Entry 5LK8 (electron microscopy, 3.42 A resolution); this record covers chains B and C of the 3 polymer chains in the assembly.

Chain B:
Molecule: VP2
Organism: Slow bee paralysis virus
Reference sequence: A7LM73 (A7LM73_9VIRU); residues 1-261 here correspond to UniProt positions 177-437 (UniProt number = residue number + 176)
Amino-acid sequence (261 residues; numbered 1 to 261; the number before each row is that of its first residue):
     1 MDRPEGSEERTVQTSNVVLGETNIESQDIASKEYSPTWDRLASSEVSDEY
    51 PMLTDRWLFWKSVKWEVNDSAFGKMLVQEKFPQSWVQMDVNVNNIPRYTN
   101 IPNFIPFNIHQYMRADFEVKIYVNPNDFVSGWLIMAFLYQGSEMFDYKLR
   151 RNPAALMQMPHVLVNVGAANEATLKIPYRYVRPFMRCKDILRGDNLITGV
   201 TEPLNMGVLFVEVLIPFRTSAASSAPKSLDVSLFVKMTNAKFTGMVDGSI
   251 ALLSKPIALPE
Not modelled in the structure: 1-35, 191-200, 261

Chain C:
Molecule: VP3
Organism: Slow bee paralysis virus
Reference sequence: A7LM73 (A7LM73_9VIRU); residues 1-430 here correspond to UniProt positions 459-888 (UniProt number = residue number + 458)
Amino-acid sequence (430 residues; row label = number of the first residue in the row):
     1 DNPPDPTPAKFFVPIPSHSWAHGTNTSEPTNTLRLDGGVVGVGRSDDIGT
    51 SDTAISGIIGVYGLLKPFDWNANDTGRNVGGHLLWSMPVHPQVDKDQVIQ
   101 VMTQSKLTQYYLPPISVVSSLYAYTRGSIKYKFLFGNNPRHNARLLVAYI
   151 PGISSDNRLTLERARNSAHVVFSLNEVSEFVFTVPYITDTMWWPRKYGGP
   201 QAAGEFVAPSYICMFILNPLVAMESVPSIVTIVPMIAAGDDFEVAVPAQP
   251 AVGLSRNIDVIYPKDSIISFKSGYFPVYVGSWHSFFDSTKAILRYGAVSD
   301 HIAQLGNIPANVNRKAFWIVVGDTIKFKTKLDKINGTEWFIPEGEYTLGY
   351 GVVWRDGAYAYMVPYPLTPLGEKIAQYTASLLASNTAISQIRPYIPDYIV
   401 DSAASKDNILWSPIEDRLRAQTEWVMAEPE
Not modelled in the structure: 1, 73-75, 218-221, 264-430

Interface between chain B and chain C:
Contacting residue pairs (47; chain B residue first):
  Trp38(B) - Gly43(C)
  Trp38(B) - Arg44(C)
  Trp38(B) - Ser45(C)
  Phe72(B) - Pro67(C)  hydrophobic
  Asp127(B) - Asn138(C)  hydrogen bond (backbone-side chain)
  Asp127(B) - Arg140(C)  salt bridge
  Phe128(B) - Arg140(C)
  Phe128(B) - Ser225(C)
  Phe128(B) - Pro227(C)
  Val129(B) - Asn138(C)
  Ser130(B) - Gly136(C)
  Ser130(B) - Asn137(C)
  Ser130(B) - Asn138(C)
  Ser130(B) - Pro227(C)
  Trp132(B) - Leu134(C)
  Trp132(B) - Phe135(C)
  Trp132(B) - Gly136(C)
  Trp132(B) - Ser178(C)
  Phe145(B) - Arg256(C)
  Leu149(B) - Gln109(C)
  Leu149(B) - Tyr111(C)  hydrogen bond (backbone-side chain)
  Leu149(B) - Ser255(C)
  Asn152(B) - Ile99(C)
  Asn152(B) - Tyr111(C)
  Ala154(B) - Leu64(C)  hydrophobic
  Ala154(B) - Ile99(C)  hydrophobic
  Ala154(B) - Tyr111(C)  hydrophobic
  Met157(B) - Tyr62(C)
  Met157(B) - Leu64(C)  hydrophobic
  Met157(B) - Met235(C)  hydrophobic
  Gln158(B) - Leu112(C)
  Gln158(B) - Pro114(C)
  Leu163(B) - Leu134(C)  hydrophobic
  Leu163(B) - Glu179(C)
  Leu214(B) - Leu64(C)  hydrophobic
  Ile215(B) - Leu134(C)  hydrophobic
  Ile215(B) - Gly136(C)
  Ile215(B) - Thr231(C)
  Ile215(B) - Val233(C)  hydrophobic
  Arg218(B) - Pro227(C)
  Arg218(B) - Ile229(C)
  Arg218(B) - Thr231(C)  hydrogen bond
  Thr219(B) - Pro227(C)
  Ser220(B) - Glu224(C)  hydrogen bond (side chain-backbone)
  Ser220(B) - Ser225(C)
  Ser220(B) - Val226(C)
  Ser220(B) - Pro227(C)
Other interface residues (no listed pair), chain B (22 interface residues in all): Pro153, Ala155, Arg179
Other interface residues (no listed pair), chain C (31 interface residues in all): Asp47, Val61

Overview:
22 residues of chain B face 31 of chain C across their interface; the contacts include 4 hydrogen bonds and 1
salt bridge. Among the polar pairs are Asp127(B)-Arg140(C), Asp127(B)-Asn138(C) and Leu149(B)-Tyr111(C).
Here chain B is VP2 and chain C is VP3, both from Slow bee paralysis virus. Entry 5LK8 (single particle
reconstruction of slow bee paralysis virus empty particle) was determined by electron microscopy, deposited
together with 5LK7.
